Entry 5A58 (X-ray diffraction, 1.80 A resolution); this record covers chain A.

# Chain A
Protein: Endo-alpha-galactosaminidase
Source organism: Streptococcus pneumoniae
Reference sequence: Q2MGH6 (GH101_STRPN); numbering as in UniProt (aligned over 317-1426)
Sequence (1117 residues; numbered 316 to 1432; the number before each row is that of its first residue):
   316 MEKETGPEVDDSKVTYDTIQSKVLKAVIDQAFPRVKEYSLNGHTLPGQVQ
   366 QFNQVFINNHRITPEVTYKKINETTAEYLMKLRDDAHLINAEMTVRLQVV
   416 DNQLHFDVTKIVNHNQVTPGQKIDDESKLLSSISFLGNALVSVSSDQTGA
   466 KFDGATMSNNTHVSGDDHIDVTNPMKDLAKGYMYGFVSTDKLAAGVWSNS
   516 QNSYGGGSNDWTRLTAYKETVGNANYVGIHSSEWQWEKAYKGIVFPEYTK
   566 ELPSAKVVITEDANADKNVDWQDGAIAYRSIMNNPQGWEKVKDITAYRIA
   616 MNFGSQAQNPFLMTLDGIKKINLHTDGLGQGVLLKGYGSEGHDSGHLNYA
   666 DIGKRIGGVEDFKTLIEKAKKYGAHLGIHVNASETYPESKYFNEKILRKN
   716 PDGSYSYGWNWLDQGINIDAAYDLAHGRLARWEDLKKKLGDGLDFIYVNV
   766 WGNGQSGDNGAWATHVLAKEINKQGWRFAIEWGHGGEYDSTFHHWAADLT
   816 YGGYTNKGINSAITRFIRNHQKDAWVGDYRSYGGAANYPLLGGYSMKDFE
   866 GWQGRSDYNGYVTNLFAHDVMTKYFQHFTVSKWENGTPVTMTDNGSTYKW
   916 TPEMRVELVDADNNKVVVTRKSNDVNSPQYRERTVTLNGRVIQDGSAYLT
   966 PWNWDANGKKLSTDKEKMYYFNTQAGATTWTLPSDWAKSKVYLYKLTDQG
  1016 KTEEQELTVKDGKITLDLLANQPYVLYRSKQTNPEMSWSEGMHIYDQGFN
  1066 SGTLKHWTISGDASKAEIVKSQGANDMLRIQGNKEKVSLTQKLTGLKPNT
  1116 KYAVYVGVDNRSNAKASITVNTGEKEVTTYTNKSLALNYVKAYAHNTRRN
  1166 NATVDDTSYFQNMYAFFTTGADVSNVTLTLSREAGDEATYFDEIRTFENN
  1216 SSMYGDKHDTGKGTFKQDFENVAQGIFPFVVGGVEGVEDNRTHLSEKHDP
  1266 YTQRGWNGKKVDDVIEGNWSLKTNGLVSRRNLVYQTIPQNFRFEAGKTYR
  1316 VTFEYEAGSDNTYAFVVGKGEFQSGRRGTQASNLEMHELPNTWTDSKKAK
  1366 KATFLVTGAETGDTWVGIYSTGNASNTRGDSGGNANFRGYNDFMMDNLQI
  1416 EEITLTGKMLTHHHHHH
Disordered / not traced: 1340-1344, 1427-1432
Sequence notes: expression tag (316, 1427-1432); conflict Asp461 (Asn in Q2MGH6), Asn764 (Asp in Q2MGH6), Asn1165 (Asp in Q2MGH6), Glu1202 (Gln in Q2MGH6), Asp1264 (Asn in Q2MGH6)
Ion coordination: Ca2+ site 1: Asp577, Asn579, Asp581, Asn583, Asp588; Mn2+: Glu703, Asp728, His1258; Ca2+ site 2: Gly1063, Asn1090, Asp1091, Asp1207; Ca2+ site 3: Asp1233, Glu1235, Glu1281, Trp1284, Asp1411
Residues lining bound ligands: 2-acetamido-2-deoxy-alpha-D-galactopyranose / beta-D-galactopyranose / serine: Met616, Phe618, Lys650, His657, Asp658, Glu699, Trp724, Trp726, Asn764, Val765, Gln770, Glu796, Trp797, Trp810, Tyr816, Trp867, Gln868, Lys1156, Asp1254
Swiss-Prot annotation at these positions:
  - active site: Glu796 (Proton donor/acceptor)
  - binding site (Ca(2+)): Asp577, Asn579, Asp581, Asn583, Asp588, Asp1233, Glu1235, Glu1281, Trp1284, Asp1411
  - binding site (substrate): Asp658
Reported in the primary citation:
  - binding site for serine: Glu796
  - binding site for 2-acetamido-2-deoxy-alpha-D-galactopyranose: Asn764
  - catalytic residues: Glu796 (citing earlier work)

# Summary
Chain A binds 2-acetamido-2-deoxy-alpha-D-galactopyranose / beta-D-galactopyranose / serine. Asp577, Asn579,
Asp581, Asn583 and Asp588 coordinate Ca2+ site 1. The Mn2+ site is built by Glu703, Asp728 and His1258. From
UniProt: active-site residue Glu796, 10 Ca2+-binding residues and substrate-binding residue Asp658. From the
paper: the catalytic residue Glu796; a binding site for serine at Glu796.
Chain A is Endo-alpha-galactosaminidase (Streptococcus pneumoniae); the structure, The structure of GH101
D764N mutant from Streptococcus pneumoniae TIGR4 in complex with serinyl T-antigen, was determined by X-ray
diffraction together with 5A55, 5A56, 5A57, 5A59 and 5A5A from the same study.
